PDB entry 8EZ8 | electron microscopy, 2.78 A resolution | chains H and A of the 3 polymer chains in the assembly

# Chain H
Molecule: Heavy chain of influenza virus neuraminidase antibody 3C08
Organism: Homo sapiens
Notes: antibody fragment or engineered binder
Sequence (125 residues; row label = number of the first residue in the row; a row labelled like 82A-82C holds insertion residues (82A, then the next letters in order)):
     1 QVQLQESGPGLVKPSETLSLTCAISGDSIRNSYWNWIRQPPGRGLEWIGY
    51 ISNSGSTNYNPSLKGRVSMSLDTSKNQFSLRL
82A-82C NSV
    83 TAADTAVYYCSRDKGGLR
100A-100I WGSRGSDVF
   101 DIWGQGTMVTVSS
Not modelled in the structure: 1
Disulfides: Cys-22/Cys-92

# Chain A
Molecule: Neuraminidase
Organism: Influenza A virus (A/Moscow/10/1999(H3N2))
Notes: EC 3.2.1.18
Reference sequence: Q8AZ87 (Q8AZ87_9INFA); numbering as in UniProt (aligned over 82-469)
Sequence (388 residues; each row starts with the number of its first residue):
    82 AEYRNWSKPQCNITGFAPFSKDNSIRLSAGGDIWVTREPYVSCDPDKCYQ
   132 FALGQGTTLNNGHSNDTVHDRTPYRTLLMNELGVPFHLGTKQVCIAWSSS
   182 SCHDGKAWLHVCVTGDDENATASFIYNGRLVDSIGSWSKKILRTQESECV
   232 CINGTCTVVMTDGSASGKADTKILFIEEGKIVHTSPLSGSAQHVEECSCY
   282 PRYPGVRCVCRDNWKGSNRPIVDINVKDYSIVSSYVCSGLVGDTPRKNDS
   332 SSSSHCLDPNNEEGGHGVKGWAFDDGNDVWMGRTISEKLRSGYETFKVIE
   382 GWSKPNSKLQINRQVIVDRGNRSGYSGIFSVEGKSCINRCFYVELIRGRK
   432 QETEVLWTSNSIVVFCGTSGTYGTGSWPDGADINLMPI
Disulfides: Cys-92/Cys-417, Cys-124/Cys-129, Cys-175/Cys-193, Cys-183/Cys-230, Cys-232/Cys-237, Cys-278/Cys-291, Cys-280/Cys-289, Cys-318/Cys-337, Cys-421/Cys-447
Glycans and other covalent adducts: N-acetylglucosamine (NAG) linked to Asn-146, Asn-200, Asn-234, Asn-329

# How chain H and chain A interact
Contacting residue pairs (37; chain H residue first):
  Tyr-33(H) with Ser-269(A), hydrogen bond; Ser-311(A); Ile-312(A), hydrogen bond (side chain-backbone)
  Tyr-50(H) with Asp-309(A), hydrogen bond; Ser-311(A), hydrogen bond
  Ser-54(H) with Pro-267(A)
  Ser-56(H) with Ser-266(A), hydrogen bond; Asp-309(A); Tyr-310(A), hydrogen bond (side chain-backbone)
  Thr-57(H) with Asp-309(A)
  Asn-58(H) with Asp-309(A)
  Lys-96(H) with Gly-270(A)
  Gly-98(H) with Val-313(A); Ser-314(A), hydrogen bond (backbone-backbone)
  Leu-99(H) with Ile-302(A); Asp-304(A); Val-313(A), hydrophobic; Ser-314(A); Ser-315(A)
  Arg-100(H) with Ser-311(A), hydrogen bond; Val-313(A)
  Trp-100A(H) with Arg-283(A); Gly-286(A); Arg-288(A), hydrogen bond (backbone-side chain); Asp-304(A); Ile-305(A); Asn-306(A)
  Gly-100B(H) with Arg-283(A)
  Ser-100C(H) with Gly-357(A), hydrogen bond (side chain-backbone); Asn-358(A); Trp-383(A); Ser-384(A)
  Arg-100D(H) with Cys-318(A), hydrogen bond; Cys-337(A), hydrogen bond; Trp-383(A); Ser-384(A), hydrogen bond (side chain-backbone); Pro-386(A)
Also at the interface, not in a pair above, chain H (19 interface residues in all): Asn-31, Gly-55, Gly-97, Ser-100F, Asp-100G
Also at the interface, not in a pair above, chain A (31 interface residues in all): His-264, Thr-265, Pro-285, Val-287, His-336, Leu-338
The authors on this interface:
  - epitope / paratope residues, chain H: Leu-99(H), Arg-100(H), Trp-100A(H), Ser-100C(H), Arg-100D(H)
  - epitope / paratope residues, chain A: Arg-283(A), Pro-285(A), Asp-309(A), Ser-311(A), Val-313(A), Asn-358(A), Ser-384(A)

# In short
Chain H and chain A form an interface of 19 and 31 residues respectively; the contacts include 13 hydrogen
bonds. Among the polar pairs are Tyr-33(H)/Ser-269(A), Tyr-33(H)/Ile-312(A) and Tyr-50(H)/Asp-309(A).
Covalently linked N-acetylglucosamine: at Asn-146(A), Asn-200(A), Asn-234(A) and Asn-329(A). The paper reports
epitope/paratope residues Leu-99(H), Arg-100(H) and Arg-283(A) among others.
Chain H is Heavy chain of influenza virus neuraminidase antibody 3C08 (Homo sapiens) and chain A is
Neuraminidase (Influenza A virus (A/Moscow/10/1999(H3N2))); the structure, Structure of 3C08 Fab in complex
with A/Moscow/10/1999 (H3N2) influenza virus neuraminidase, was determined by electron microscopy, deposited
together with 8EZ3 and 8EZ7.
